Entry 2G00 (X-ray diffraction, 2.10 A resolution); this record covers chains A and L.

== Chain A ==
Molecule: Coagulation factor X
From: Homo sapiens
Notes: EC 3.4.21.6; fragment: Coagulation Factor X, Heavy Chain
UniProtKB: P00742 (FA10_HUMAN); the construct lacks a stretch of the UniProt sequence and is renumbered around it, so the offset changes along the chain: 16-61 = UniProt 235-280; 62-124 = UniProt 282-344; 125-131 = UniProt 346-352; 132-147 = UniProt 355-370; 4 more segments
Amino-acid sequence (234 residues; row label = number of the first residue in the row; note: 2 numbers in that range are skipped by the numbering (no residue carries them; nothing is unmodelled there); a row labelled like 131A-131B holds insertion residues (131A, then the next letters in order)):
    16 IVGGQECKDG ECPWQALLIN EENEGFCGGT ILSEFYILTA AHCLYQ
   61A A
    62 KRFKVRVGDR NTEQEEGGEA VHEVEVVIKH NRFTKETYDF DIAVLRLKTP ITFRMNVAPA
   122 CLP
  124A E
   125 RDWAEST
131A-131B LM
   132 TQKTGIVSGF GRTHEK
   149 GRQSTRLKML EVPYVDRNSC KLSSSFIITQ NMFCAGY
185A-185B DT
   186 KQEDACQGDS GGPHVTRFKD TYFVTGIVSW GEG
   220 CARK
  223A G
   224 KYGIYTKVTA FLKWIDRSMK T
Cystine bridges: Cys22-Cys27, Cys42-Cys58, Cys168-Cys182, Cys191-Cys220
Ligand contacts: 4QC (3-[6-{2'-[(dimethylamino)methyl]biphenyl-4-yl}-7-oxo-3-(trifluoromethyl)-4,5,6,7-tetrahydro-1H-pyrazolo[3,4-c]pyridin-1-yl]benzamide): Lys96, Glu97, Thr98, Tyr99, Arg143, Glu146, Phe174, Asp189, Ala190, Cys191, Gln192, Ser195, Val213, Ser214, Trp215, Gly216, Glu217, Gly218, Cys220, Gly226, Ile227, Tyr228

== Chain L ==
Molecule: Coagulation factor X
From: Homo sapiens
Notes: EC 3.4.21.6; fragment: Coagulation Factor X, Light Chain
UniProtKB: P00742 (FA10_HUMAN); residues 87-138 here correspond to UniProt positions 127-178 (UniProt number = residue number + 40)
Amino-acid sequence (52 residues; numbered 87 to 138; the number before each row is that of its first residue):
    87 KLCSLDNGDC DQFCHEEQNS VVCSCARGYT LADNGKACIP TGPYPCGKQT LE
Cystine bridges: Cys89-Cys100, Cys96-Cys109, Cys111-Cys124

== How chain A and chain L interact ==
Pairs across the interface (45; chain A residue first):
  Asp24(A) - Thr136(L)
  Asp24(A) - Leu137(L)
  Gly25(A) - Gln135(L)
  Gly25(A) - Thr136(L)  hydrogen bond (backbone-backbone)
  Glu26(A) - Gln135(L)  hydrogen bond (backbone-side chain)
  Pro28(A) - Lys134(L)
  Trp29(A) - Gly133(L)
  Trp29(A) - Lys134(L)
  Trp29(A) - Gln135(L)
  Phe114(A) - Tyr130(L)
  Arg115(A) - Tyr130(L)
  Arg115(A) - Thr136(L)
  Met116(A) - Tyr130(L)
  Met116(A) - Thr136(L)  hydrogen bond
  Met116(A) - Glu138(L)
  Asn117(A) - Thr136(L)  hydrogen bond (backbone-side chain)
  Ala119(A) - Thr136(L)
  Pro120(A) - Cys132(L)
  Pro120(A) - Gly133(L)  hydrogen bond (backbone-backbone)
  Ala121(A) - Cys132(L)
  Ala121(A) - Gly133(L)
  Cys122(A) - Arg113(L)
  Cys122(A) - Cys132(L)  disulfide
  Cys122(A) - Gly133(L)  hydrogen bond (side chain-backbone)
  Leu123(A) - Phe99(L)
  Leu123(A) - Arg113(L)
  Pro124(A) - Phe99(L)  hydrophobic
  Glu124A(A) - Phe99(L)
  Trp127(A) - Asn93(L)  hydrogen bond
  Trp127(A) - Gln98(L)  hydrogen bond (side chain-backbone)
  Trp127(A) - Phe99(L)  hydrophobic
  Trp127(A) - Cys100(L)
  Phe203(A) - Asn93(L)
  Phe203(A) - Asp97(L)
  Lys204(A) - Cys96(L)  hydrogen bond (side chain-backbone)
  Lys204(A) - Asp97(L)
  Asp205(A) - Gly133(L)
  Asp205(A) - Lys134(L)
  Thr206(A) - Tyr115(L)
  Thr206(A) - Cys132(L)
  Thr206(A) - Gly133(L)
  Thr206(A) - Lys134(L)  hydrogen bond
  Tyr207(A) - Gly133(L)  hydrogen bond (backbone-backbone)
  Tyr207(A) - Gln135(L)
  Phe208(A) - Phe99(L)  hydrophobic
Other interface residues (no listed pair), chain A (26 interface residues in all): Leu47, Val118, Thr131
Other interface residues (no listed pair), chain L (21 interface residues in all): Asp92, Asp95, Ser110, Ala112, Pro131
Inter-chain disulfides: Cys122(A)-Cys132(L)

== In short ==
26 residues of chain A and 21 residues of chain L are in contact; the contacts include 1 disulfide bond and 11
hydrogen bonds. Polar pairs include Glu26(A)-Gln135(L), Met116(A)-Thr136(L) and Asn117(A)-Thr136(L). Chain A
binds compound 4QC.
Here chain A is Coagulation factor X and chain L is Coagulation factor X, both from Homo sapiens. Entry 2G00
(Factor Xa in complex with the inhibitor
3-(6-(2'-((dimethylamino)methyl)-4-biphenylyl)-7-oxo-3-(trifluoromethyl)-4,5,6,7-tetrahydro-1H-pyrazolo[3,4-c]pyridin-1-yl)benzamide)
was determined by X-ray diffraction.
